Entry 5WR1 (X-ray diffraction, 2.34 A resolution); this record covers chains A and B.

Chain A (and B):
Name: Peroxisome proliferator-activated receptor gamma
Source organism: Homo sapiens
Notes: fragment: ligand binding domain; chain B of this document is another copy of the same molecule, construct and numbering; everything in this record applies to it too
Reference sequence: P37231 (PPARG_HUMAN); residues 204-477 here correspond to UniProt positions 232-505 (UniProt number = residue number + 28)
Chain sequence (276 residues; each row starts with the number of its first residue):
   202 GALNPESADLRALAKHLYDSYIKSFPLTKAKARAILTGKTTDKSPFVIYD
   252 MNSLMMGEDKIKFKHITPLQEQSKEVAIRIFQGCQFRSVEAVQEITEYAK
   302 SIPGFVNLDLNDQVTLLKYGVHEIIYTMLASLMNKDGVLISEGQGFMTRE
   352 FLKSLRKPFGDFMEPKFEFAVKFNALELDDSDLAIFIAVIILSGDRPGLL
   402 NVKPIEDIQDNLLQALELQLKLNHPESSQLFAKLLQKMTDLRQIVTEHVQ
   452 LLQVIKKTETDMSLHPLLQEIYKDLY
Disordered / not traced: 202-206, 241, 264-274, 476-477 (chain B: 202-206, 241-242, 263-275, 460-466, 475-477)
Glycans and other covalent adducts: compound 8XO linked to C285
Differences from the reference sequence: expression tag (202-203)
Small-molecule neighbours: 8XO (2-[E-(E-16-azido-2-oxidanylidene-hexadec-3-enylidene)amino]ethanoic acid): I281, F282, G284, Q286, F287, S289, Y327, I341, M348, M364, H449, L453, L469, Y473
Curated features (UniProtKB/Swiss-Prot):
  - motif: P467 to D475 (9aaTAD)
  - binding site (rosiglitazone): Q286 to S289, H323, H449, Y473
  - cross-link: K224 (Glycyl lysine isopeptide (Lys-Gly) (interchain with G-Cter in ubiquitin))

Interface between chain A and chain B:
Contacting residue pairs - 32 pairs, chain A then chain B:
  D396(A) - D441(B)
  Q410(A) - Q437(B)  hydrogen bond
  D411(A) - S429(B)  hydrogen bond
  D411(A) - Q430(B)
  L414(A) - Q430(B)
  L414(A) - A433(B)  hydrophobic
  Q415(A) - Q430(B)
  E418(A) - E418(B)
  E418(A) - Q430(B)
  S429(A) - D411(B)  hydrogen bond
  S429(A) - Q415(B)
  Q430(A) - D411(B)
  Q430(A) - L414(B)
  Q430(A) - Q415(B)
  Q430(A) - E418(B)
  Q430(A) - F432(B)
  F432(A) - Q430(B)
  F432(A) - A433(B)  hydrophobic
  A433(A) - L414(B)  hydrophobic
  A433(A) - L436(B)  hydrophobic
  K434(A) - E407(B)
  K434(A) - Q410(B)  hydrogen bond
  L436(A) - A433(B)  hydrophobic
  Q437(A) - Q410(B)
  Q437(A) - L414(B)
  Q437(A) - M439(B)
  M439(A) - Q437(B)
  M439(A) - T440(B)
  T440(A) - M439(B)
  T440(A) - T440(B)  hydrogen bond
  T440(A) - R443(B)
  R443(A) - T440(B)
Interface residues without a listed pair, chain A (17 interface residues in all): T447
Interface residues without a listed pair, chain B (19 interface residues in all): K422, K434, Q444

In short:
17 residues of chain A and 19 residues of chain B are in contact; the contacts include 5 hydrogen bonds. Among
the polar pairs are Q410(A)-Q437(B), D411(A)-S429(B) and K434(A)-Q410(B). Covalently linked compound 8XO: at
C285(A). UniProt lists 7 rosiglitazone-binding residues on chain A.
Chain A and chain B are both Peroxisome proliferator-activated receptor gamma (Homo sapiens); the structure,
Covalent bond formation of bifunctional ligand with hPPARg-LBD, was determined by X-ray diffraction, deposited
together with 5WQX and 5WR0.
